Entry 1FZE (X-ray diffraction, 3.00 A resolution); this record covers chains D and E of the 6 polymer chains in the assembly.

== Chain D ==
Name: Fibrinogen
Organism: Homo sapiens
Notes: fragment: fragment d
UniProt: P02671 (FIBA_HUMAN); residues 111-197 here correspond to UniProt positions 130-216 (UniProt number = residue number + 19)
Chain sequence (87 residues; each row starts with the number of its first residue):
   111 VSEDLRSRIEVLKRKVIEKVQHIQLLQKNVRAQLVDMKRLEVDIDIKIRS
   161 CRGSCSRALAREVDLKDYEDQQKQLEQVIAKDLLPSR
Disordered / not traced: 111-114, 195-197
Disulfide bonds: C161-C165

== Chain E ==
Name: Fibrinogen
Organism: Homo sapiens
Notes: fragment: fragment d
UniProt: P02675 (FIBB_HUMAN); residues 134-461 here correspond to UniProt positions 164-491 (UniProt number = residue number + 30)
Chain sequence (328 residues; row label = number of the first residue in the row):
   134 DNENVVNEYSSELEKHQLYIDETVNSNIPTNLRVLRSILENLRSKIQKLE
   184 SDVSAQMEYCRTPCTVSCNIPVVSGKECEEIIRKGGETSEMYLIQPDSSV
   234 KPYRVYCDMNTENGGWTVIQNRQDGSVDFGRKWDPYKQGFGNVATNTDGK
   284 NYCGLPGEYWLGNDKISQLTRMGPTELLIEMEDWKGDKVKAHYGGFTVQN
   334 EANKYQISVNKYRGTAGNALMDGASQLMGENRTMTIHNGMFFSTYDRDND
   384 GWLTSDPRKQCSKEDGGGWWYNRCHAANPNGRYYWGGQYTWDMAKHGTDD
   434 GVVWMNWKGSWYSMRKMSMKIRPFFPQQ
Disordered / not traced: 134-150, 459-461
Curated features (UniProtKB/Swiss-Prot):
  - glycosylation: N364 (N-linked (GlcNAc...) asparagine)
Disulfide bonds: C201-C286, C211-C240, C394-C407
Metal / ion sites: Ca2+ site 1: D261, G263, D398 (shared with 1 residue of chain F); Ca2+ site 2: D381, D383, W385
Ligand contacts: N-acetylglucosamine (NAG; 2-acetamido-2-deoxy-beta-D-glucopyranose): M361, E363, N364

== Chain D / chain E interface ==
Disulfides between the chains: C165(D)-C193(E)
Contacting residue pairs (73):
  K123(D) - Y152(E)
  I133(D) - I161(E)  hydrophobic
  V140(D) - I171(E)  hydrophobic
  V140(D) - L172(E)  hydrophobic
  Q143(D) - L175(E)
  L144(D) - L175(E)  hydrophobic
  M147(D) - I179(E)  hydrophobic
  K148(D) - D425(E)  salt bridge
  R149(D) - W424(E)  hydrogen bond (side chain-backbone)
  R149(D) - D425(E)
  R149(D) - M426(E)
  R149(D) - A427(E)  hydrogen bond (side chain-backbone)
  R149(D) - G430(E)
  E151(D) - K178(E)
  E151(D) - L182(E)
  D153(D) - R415(E)  salt bridge
  D153(D) - K428(E)  salt bridge
  I154(D) - L182(E)  hydrophobic
  I156(D) - R415(E)
  I156(D) - Y416(E)
  K157(D) - D398(E)
  K157(D) - R415(E)
  I158(D) - Q189(E)
  R159(D) - G258(E)
  R159(D) - S259(E)
  R159(D) - Y416(E)
  R159(D) - W418(E)
  S160(D) - G258(E)  hydrogen bond (backbone-backbone)
  S160(D) - S259(E)
  S160(D) - V260(E)
  S160(D) - D261(E)
  C161(D) - Q189(E)
  C161(D) - C193(E)  hydrogen bond
  R162(D) - D257(E)  salt bridge
  R162(D) - G258(E)
  R162(D) - S259(E)
  G163(D) - C197(E)
  G163(D) - S259(E)  hydrogen bond (backbone-backbone)
  G163(D) - N275(E)  hydrogen bond (backbone-side chain)
  S164(D) - P196(E)
  S164(D) - C197(E)  hydrogen bond (backbone-backbone)
  C165(D) - Q189(E)
  C165(D) - C193(E)  disulfide
  C165(D) - T195(E)
  C165(D) - C197(E)
  S166(D) - Y192(E)  hydrogen bond (side chain-backbone)
  S166(D) - T195(E)  hydrogen bond (backbone-backbone)
  S166(D) - P196(E)
  S166(D) - C197(E)
  R167(D) - Q189(E)
  R167(D) - Y192(E)  hydrogen bond
  A168(D) - Q189(E)
  A168(D) - Y192(E)
  L169(D) - D185(E)
  L169(D) - A188(E)  hydrophobic
  L169(D) - Q189(E)
  R171(D) - K181(E)
  R171(D) - L182(E)
  R171(D) - D185(E)  salt bridge
  L175(D) - M426(E)  hydrophobic
  D177(D) - N174(E)
  D177(D) - K178(E)  salt bridge
  Y178(D) - L175(E)  hydrophobic
  Y178(D) - K178(E)
  Q181(D) - I171(E)
  Q181(D) - N174(E)
  Q182(D) - D425(E)  hydrogen bond
  V188(D) - N164(E)
  V188(D) - V167(E)  hydrophobic
  D192(D) - V157(E)
  D192(D) - N160(E)  hydrogen bond
  D192(D) - N164(E)
  L193(D) - D154(E)
Other interface residues (no listed pair), chain D (44 interface residues in all): I119, V126, V130, L136, Q137, V145, V152, D155, Q184, L185
Other interface residues (no listed pair), chain E (44 interface residues in all): I153, L168, V186, Y417, T423

== Summary ==
Chain D and chain E each contribute 44 residues to their interface; the contacts include 1 disulfide bond, 12
hydrogen bonds and 6 salt bridges. Polar contacts include K148(D)-D425(E), D153(D)-R415(E) and
D153(D)-K428(E). Ligands of chain E: N-acetylglucosamine.
Chain D is Fibrinogen and chain E is Fibrinogen, both from Homo sapiens; the structure, Crystal structure of
fragment double-D from human fibrin, was determined by X-ray diffraction together with 1FZF and 1FZG from the
same study.
